1A5H - chains C and A; structure by X-ray diffraction, 2.90 A resolution.

Chain C:
Protein: Tissue plasminogen activator
Source organism: Homo sapiens
Notes: EC 3.4.21.68; fragment: heavy chain fragment, catalytic domain
UniProtKB: P00750 (TPA_HUMAN); aligned to UniProt positions 298-303 over residues 1-6 (the alignment contains insertions or deletions, so no single offset holds)
Amino-acid sequence (7 residues; numbered 1 to 6 plus 1 insertion-coded residue; the number before each row is that of its first residue):
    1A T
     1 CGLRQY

Chain A:
Protein: Tissue plasminogen activator
Source organism: Homo sapiens
Notes: EC 3.4.21.68; fragment: light chain, catalytic domain
UniProtKB: P00750 (TPA_HUMAN); the construct lacks a stretch of the UniProt sequence and is renumbered around it, so the offset changes along the chain: 16-37 = UniProt 311-332; 38-60 = UniProt 338-360; 61-110 = UniProt 365-414; 111-169 = UniProt 419-477; 4 more segments
Amino-acid sequence (252 residues; numbered 16 to 244 plus 24 insertion-coded residues; 1 number in that range is skipped by the numbering (no residue carries it; nothing is unmodelled there); the number before each row is that of its first residue; a row labelled like 37A-37E holds insertion residues (37A, then the next letters in order)):
    16 IKGGLFADIA SHPWQAAIFA KH
37A-37E RRSPG
    38 ERFLCGGILI SSCWILSAAH CFQ
60A-60D ERFP
    61 PHHLTVILGR TYRVVPGEEE QKFEVEKYIV HKEFDDDTYD NDIALLQLKS
110A-110D DSSR
   111 CAQESSVVRT VCLPPADLQL PDWTECELSG YGKHEALSPF YSERLKEAHV RLYPSSRCT
169A-169B SQ
   170 HLLNRTVTDN MLCAGDT
186A-186H RSGGPQAN
   187 LHDACQGDSG GPLVCLNDGR MTLVGIISWG L
   219 GCG
  221A Q
   222 KDVPGVYTKV TNYLDWIRDN MRP
UniProt features mapped onto this chain:
  - active site (Charge relay system): His57, Asp102, Ser195
  - site (Important for single-chain activity): Lys156, Asp194
  - glycosylation: Asn173 (N-linked (GlcNAc...) asparagine)
Disulfides: Cys42-Cys58, Cys50-Cys111, Cys136-Cys201, Cys168-Cys182, Cys191-Cys220
Residues lining bound ligands: bis-benzamidine (BBA; 2,7-bis-(4-amidinobenzylidene)-cycloheptan-1-one): His57, Asp97, Thr98, Tyr99, Arg174, Thr175, Asp189, Ala190, Cys191, Gln192, Ser195, Ile213, Ser214, Trp215, Gly216, Leu217, Gly219, Cys220, Gly226

Interface between chain C and chain A:
Residue-residue contacts - 22 pairs, chain C then chain A:
  Cys1(C) with Thr120(A); Val121(A); Cys122(A), disulfide; Arg206(A), hydrogen bond (backbone-side chain)
  Thr1A(C) with Glu114(A); Arg119(A), hydrogen bond (backbone-side chain); Arg206(A)
  Gly2(C) with Trp29(A); Thr120(A), hydrogen bond (backbone-backbone); Cys122(A), hydrogen bond (backbone-side chain); Arg206(A); Met207(A), hydrogen bond (backbone-backbone)
  Leu3(C) with Trp29(A); Arg119(A)
  Arg4(C) with Ala25(A); Ser26(A), hydrogen bond (side chain-backbone); His27(A), hydrogen bond; Pro28(A); Trp29(A); Glu137(A), salt bridge
  Gln5(C) with Ala25(A); Ser116(A)
Disulfides between the chains: Cys1(C)-Cys122(A)

In short:
6 residues of chain C and 14 residues of chain A are in contact; the contacts include 1 disulfide bond, 7
hydrogen bonds and 1 salt bridge. Among the polar pairs are Arg4(C)-Glu137(A), Thr1A(C)-Arg119(A) and
Cys1(C)-Arg206(A). Bound to chain A: bis-benzamidine.
Here chain C is Tissue plasminogen activator and chain A is Tissue plasminogen activator, both from Homo
sapiens. Entry 1A5H (Catalytic domain of human two-chain tissue plasminogen activator complex of a
bis-benzamidine) was determined by X-ray diffraction.
